1IR1 - chains A and D of the 8 polymer chains in the assembly; structure by X-ray diffraction, 1.80 A resolution.

Chain A (and D):
Protein: Large subunit of Rubisco
From: Spinacia oleracea
Notes: EC 4.1.1.39; chain D of this document is another copy of the same molecule, construct and numbering; everything in this record applies to it too
UniProtKB: P00875 (RBL_SPIOL); numbering as in UniProt (aligned over 1-475)
Sequence (475 residues; each row starts with the number of its first residue):
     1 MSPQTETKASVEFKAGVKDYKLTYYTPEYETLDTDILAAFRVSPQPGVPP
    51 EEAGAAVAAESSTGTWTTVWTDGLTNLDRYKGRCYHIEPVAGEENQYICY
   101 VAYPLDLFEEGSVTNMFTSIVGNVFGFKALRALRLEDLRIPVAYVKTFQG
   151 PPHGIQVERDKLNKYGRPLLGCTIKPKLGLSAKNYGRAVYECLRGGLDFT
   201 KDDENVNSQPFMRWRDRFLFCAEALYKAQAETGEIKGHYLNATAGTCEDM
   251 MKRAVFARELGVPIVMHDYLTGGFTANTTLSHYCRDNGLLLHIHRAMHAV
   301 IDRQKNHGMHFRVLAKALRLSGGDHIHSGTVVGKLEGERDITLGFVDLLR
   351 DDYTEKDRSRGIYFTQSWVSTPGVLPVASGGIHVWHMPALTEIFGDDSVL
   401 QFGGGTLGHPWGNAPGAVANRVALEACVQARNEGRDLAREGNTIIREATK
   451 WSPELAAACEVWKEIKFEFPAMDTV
Unresolved in the structure: 1-11
Differences from the reference sequence: modified residue (201)
Modified positions: K201 (lysine nz-carboxylic acid; KCX)
Metal / ion sites: Mg2+: K201, D203, E204 (together with 2-carboxyarabinitol-1,5-diphosphate)
Ligand contacts:
  - 2-carboxyarabinitol-1,5-diphosphate (CAP), molecule 1: E60, T65, W66, N123
  - 2-carboxyarabinitol-1,5-diphosphate (CAP), molecule 2: T173, K175, K177, K201, D203, E204, H294, R295, H298, H327, K334, L335, S379, G380, G381, Q401, F402, G403, G404
UniProt features mapped onto this chain:
  - active site (Proton acceptor): K175, H294
  - binding site (substrate): T65, N123, T173, K177, E204, H294, R295, H327, K334, S379, G381, G403, G404
  - binding site (Mg(2+)): K201, D203, E204
  - site: K14 (Not N6-methylated), K334 (Transition state stabilizer)
  - modified residue: P3 (N-acetylproline), K201 (N6-carboxylysine)

Interface between chain A and chain D:
Residue-residue contacts - 19 pairs, chain A then chain D:
  S181(A) with Q156(D)
  K183(A) with D160(D); N163(D), hydrogen bond; Y165(D), hydrogen bond
  P210(A) with K146(D); S370(D)
  R213(A) with R285(D)
  R215(A) with R258(D); R285(D); D286(D), hydrogen bond (side chain-backbone); N287(D); G288(D)
  D216(A) with H153(D); V157(D); K161(D), salt bridge
  F220(A) with D160(D); K161(D)
  K252(A) with D286(D), salt bridge
  E259(A) with R258(D), salt bridge
Other interface residues (no listed pair), chain A (10 interface residues in all): L219

In short:
The interface between chain A and chain D involves 10 residues on one side and 14 on the other, with 3
hydrogen bonds and 3 salt bridges. Among the polar pairs are D216(A)-K161(D), K252(A)-D286(D) and
E259(A)-R258(D). Ligands of chain A: 2-carboxyarabinitol-1,5-diphosphate.
Chain A and chain D are both Large subunit of Rubisco (Spinacia oleracea); the structure, Crystal Structure of
Spinach Ribulose-1,5-Bisphosphate Carboxylase/Oxygenase (Rubisco) Complexed with CO2, Mg2+ and
2-Carboxyarabinitol-1,5-Bisphosphate, was determined by X-ray diffraction together with 1IR2 from the same
study.
